PDB entry 5ET7 | X-ray diffraction, 2.99 A resolution | chains A and B

[Chain A (and B)]
Protein: Fructose-1,6-bisphosphatase isozyme 2
From: Homo sapiens
Notes: EC 3.1.3.11; chain B of this document is another copy of the same molecule, construct and numbering; everything in this record applies to it too
UniProtKB: O00757 (F16P2_HUMAN); residues 1-338 here correspond to UniProt positions 2-339 (UniProt number = residue number + 1)
Amino-acid sequence (338 residues; each row starts with the number of its first residue):
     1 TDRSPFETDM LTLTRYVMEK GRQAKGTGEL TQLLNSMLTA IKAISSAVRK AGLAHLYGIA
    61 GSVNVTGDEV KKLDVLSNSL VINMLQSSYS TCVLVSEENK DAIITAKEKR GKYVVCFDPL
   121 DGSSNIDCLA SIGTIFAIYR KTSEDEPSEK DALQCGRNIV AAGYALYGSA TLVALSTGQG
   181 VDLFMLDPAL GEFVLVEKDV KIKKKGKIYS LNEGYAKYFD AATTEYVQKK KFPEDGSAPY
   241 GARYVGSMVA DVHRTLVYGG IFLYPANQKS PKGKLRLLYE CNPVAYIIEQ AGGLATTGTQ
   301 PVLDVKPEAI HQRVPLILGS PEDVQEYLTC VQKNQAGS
Not modelled in the structure: 1-10, 18-28, 51-71, 123-129, 337-338 (chain B: 1-10, 18-28, 51-71, 123-129, 142-146, 335-338)
Sequence notes: variant Leu85 (Val86 in O00757)
What the authors report for this chain:
  - conformationally variable residues (order/disorder transition): Glu19 to Gly28

[How chain A and chain B interact]
Residue-residue contacts (26; chain A residue first):
  Thr14(A) - Thr14(B)
  Thr14(A) - Asn35(B)
  Arg15(A) - Gln32(B)
  Arg15(A) - Ser36(B)  hydrogen bond
  Arg15(A) - Met84(B)
  Arg15(A) - Ser87(B)  hydrogen bond
  Arg15(A) - Ser88(B)
  Asn35(A) - Thr14(B)
  Ser36(A) - Arg15(B)  hydrogen bond
  Thr39(A) - Leu190(B)
  Thr39(A) - Glu192(B)
  Lys42(A) - Leu190(B)
  Lys42(A) - Glu192(B)  salt bridge
  Ala43(A) - Leu190(B)  hydrophobic
  Ser46(A) - Ala189(B)  hydrogen bond (side chain-backbone)
  Met84(A) - Arg15(B)
  Ser87(A) - Arg15(B)  hydrogen bond (backbone-side chain)
  Ser88(A) - Arg15(B)
  Ala189(A) - Lys42(B)
  Ala189(A) - Ser46(B)
  Leu190(A) - Thr39(B)
  Leu190(A) - Lys42(B)
  Leu190(A) - Ala43(B)  hydrophobic
  Gly191(A) - Gly191(B)
  Glu192(A) - Thr39(B)  hydrogen bond
  Glu192(A) - Lys42(B)

[In short]
15 residues of chain A face 16 of chain B across their interface; the contacts include 6 hydrogen bonds and 1
salt bridge. Polar pairs include Lys42(A)-Glu192(B), Arg15(A)-Ser36(B) and Arg15(A)-Ser87(B). From the paper:
conformational variability at Glu19(A).
Both chains are Fructose-1,6-bisphosphatase isozyme 2 (Homo sapiens). Entry 5ET7 (Human muscle
fructose-1,6-bisphosphatase in inactive T-state) was determined by X-ray diffraction (same publication as 5ET5
and 5ET6).
